Entry 6X9J (X-ray diffraction, 1.79 A resolution); this record covers chains A and C of the 3 polymer chains in the assembly.

[Chain A]
Protein: DNA (cytosine-5)-methyltransferase 1
Source organism: Homo sapiens
Notes: EC 2.1.1.37
Reference sequence: P26358 (DNMT1_HUMAN), isoform P26358-3; residues 729-1600 here correspond to UniProt positions 393-1264 (UniProt number = residue number - 336)
Amino-acid sequence (874 residues; row label = number of the first residue in the row):
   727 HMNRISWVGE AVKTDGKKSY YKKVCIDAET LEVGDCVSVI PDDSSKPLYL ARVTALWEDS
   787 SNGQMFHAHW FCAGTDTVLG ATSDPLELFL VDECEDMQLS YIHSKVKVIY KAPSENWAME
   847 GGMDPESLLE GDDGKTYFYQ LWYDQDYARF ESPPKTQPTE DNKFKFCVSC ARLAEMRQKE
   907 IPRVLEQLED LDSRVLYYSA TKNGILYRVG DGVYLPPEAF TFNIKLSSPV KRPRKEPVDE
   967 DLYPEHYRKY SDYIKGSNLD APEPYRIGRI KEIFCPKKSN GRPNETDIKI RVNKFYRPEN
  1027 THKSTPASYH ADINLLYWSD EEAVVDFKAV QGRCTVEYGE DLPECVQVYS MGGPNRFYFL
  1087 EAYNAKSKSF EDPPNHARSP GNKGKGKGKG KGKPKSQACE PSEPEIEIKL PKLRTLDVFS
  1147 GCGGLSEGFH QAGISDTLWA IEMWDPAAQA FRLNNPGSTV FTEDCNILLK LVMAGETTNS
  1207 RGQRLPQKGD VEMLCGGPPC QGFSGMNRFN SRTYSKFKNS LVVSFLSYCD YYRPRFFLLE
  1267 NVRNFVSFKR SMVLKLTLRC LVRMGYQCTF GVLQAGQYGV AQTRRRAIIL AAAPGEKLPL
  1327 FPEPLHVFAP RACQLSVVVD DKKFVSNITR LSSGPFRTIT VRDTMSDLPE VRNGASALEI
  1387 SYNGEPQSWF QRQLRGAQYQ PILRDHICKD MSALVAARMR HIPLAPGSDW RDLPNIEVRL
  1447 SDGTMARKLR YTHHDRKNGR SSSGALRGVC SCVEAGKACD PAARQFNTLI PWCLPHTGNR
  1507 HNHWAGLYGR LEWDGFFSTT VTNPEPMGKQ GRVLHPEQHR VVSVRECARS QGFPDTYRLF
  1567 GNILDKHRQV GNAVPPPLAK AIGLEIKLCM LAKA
Disordered / not traced: 727-728, 1105-1134
Differences from the reference sequence: expression tag (727-728)
Ion coordination: Zn2+ site 1: His793, Cys820, Cys893, Cys896; Zn2+ site 2: Cys1476, Cys1478, Cys1485, His1502
Ligand contacts: X52 (N-(4-{[(3,5-dicyano-4-ethyl-6-{methyl[2-(methylamino)ethyl]amino}pyridin-2-yl)sulfanyl]methyl}phenyl)-N-methylmethanesulfonamide): Cys1226, Gln1227, Ser1230, Phe1274, His1507, Trp1510, Lys1535
From the paper describing this entry:
  - conformationally variable residues (loop rearrangement): Gly1228 to Arg1234
  - binding site for X52: Cys1226, Gln1227, Phe1274, His1507, Trp1510, Lys1535
  - catalytic residues: Cys1226 (citing earlier work)

[Chain C]
Molecule: 12-nt DNA strand
Sequence (12 nucleotides; each row starts with the number of its first residue):
     1 GAGGCCGCCT GC
Modified / non-standard residues: 5CM (5-methyl-2'-deoxy-cytidine-5'-monophosphate) at position 6

[How chain A and chain C interact]
Contacting residue pairs (20):
  Met1232(A) with DT10(C), sugar contact
  Met1417(A) with DG3(C), phosphate contact
  Ser1418(A) with DG3(C), hydrogen bond to the phosphate
  Arg1424(A) with DG4(C), salt bridge to the phosphate
  Phe1492(A) with DC5(C), phosphate contact
  Trp1498(A) with DC5(C), phosphate contact
  Cys1499(A) with DC5(C), phosphate contact; 5CM_6(C), phosphate contact
  Leu1500(A) with 5CM_6(C), base contact
  His1502(A) with 5CM_6(C), salt bridge to the phosphate
  Thr1503(A) with 5CM_6(C), phosphate contact
  Arg1506(A) with DG7(C), salt bridge to the phosphate
  His1507(A) with DG7(C), salt bridge to the phosphate
  Trp1510(A) with 5CM_6(C), base contact
  Glu1531(A) with DG3(C), phosphate contact
  Met1533(A) with DG4(C), phosphate contact; DC5(C), hydrogen bond to the base; 5CM_6(C), hydrogen bond to the base
  Gly1534(A) with 5CM_6(C), base contact
  Leu1570(A) with DA2(C), phosphate contact
Other interface residues (no listed pair), chain A (22 interface residues in all): Asp1416, Leu1420, Val1421, Tyr1514, Lys1535
Other interface residues (no listed pair), chain C (8 interface residues in all): DC9

[Summary]
The interface between chain A and chain C involves 22 residues on one side and 8 on the other; the contacts
include 3 hydrogen bonds and 4 salt bridges. Polar pairs include Met1533(A)-DC5(C), Met1533(A)-5CM_6(C) and
Ser1418(A)-DG3(C). The paper reports the catalytic residue Cys1226(A); a binding site for X52 at Cys1226(A),
Gln1227(A) and Phe1274(A) among others.
Chain A is DNA (cytosine-5)-methyltransferase 1 (Homo sapiens) and chain C is a 12-nt DNA strand; the
structure, Human DNMT1(729-1600) Bound to Zebularine-Containing 12mer dsDNA and Inhibitor GSK3830052, was
determined by X-ray diffraction (same publication as 6X9I and 6X9K).
